PDB entry 1T1X | X-ray diffraction, 2.20 A resolution | chains A and C of the 3 polymer chains in the assembly

Chain A:
Protein: HLA class I histocompatibility antigen, A-2 alpha chain
Organism: Homo sapiens
UniProt: P01892 (1A02_HUMAN); residues 1-275 here correspond to UniProt positions 25-299 (UniProt number = residue number + 24)
Chain sequence (275 residues; row label = number of the first residue in the row):
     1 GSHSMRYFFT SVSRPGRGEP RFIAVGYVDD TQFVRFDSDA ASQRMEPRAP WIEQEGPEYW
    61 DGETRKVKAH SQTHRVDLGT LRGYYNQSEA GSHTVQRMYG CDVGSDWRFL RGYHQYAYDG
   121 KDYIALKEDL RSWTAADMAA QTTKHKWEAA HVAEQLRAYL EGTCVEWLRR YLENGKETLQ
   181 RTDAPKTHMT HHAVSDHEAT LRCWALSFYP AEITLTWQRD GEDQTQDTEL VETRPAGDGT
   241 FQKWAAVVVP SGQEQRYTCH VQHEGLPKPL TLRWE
Disulfide bonds: Cys-101/Cys-164, Cys-203/Cys-259

Chain C:
Protein: Gag peptide
Chain sequence (9 residues; each row starts with the number of its first residue):
     1 SLYLTVATL

Interface between chain A and chain C:
Contacting residue pairs (42):
  Met-5(A) with Ser-1(C)
  Tyr-7(A) with Ser-1(C), hydrogen bond (side chain-backbone); Leu-2(C), hydrophobic
  Phe-9(A) with Leu-2(C), hydrophobic
  Met-45(A) with Leu-2(C), hydrophobic
  Glu-63(A) with Ser-1(C), hydrogen bond; Leu-2(C), hydrogen bond (side chain-backbone)
  Arg-65(A) with Leu-4(C)
  Lys-66(A) with Ser-1(C), hydrogen bond; Leu-2(C), hydrogen bond (side chain-backbone); Tyr-3(C); Leu-4(C)
  Val-67(A) with Leu-2(C), hydrophobic
  His-70(A) with Tyr-3(C); Val-6(C)
  Thr-73(A) with Val-6(C); Ala-7(C); Thr-8(C)
  Asp-77(A) with Thr-8(C); Leu-9(C), hydrogen bond (side chain-backbone)
  Thr-80(A) with Leu-9(C)
  Leu-81(A) with Leu-9(C), hydrophobic
  Tyr-84(A) with Leu-9(C), hydrogen bond (side chain-backbone)
  Arg-97(A) with Val-6(C)
  Tyr-99(A) with Leu-2(C); Tyr-3(C), hydrogen bond (side chain-backbone)
  Tyr-116(A) with Leu-9(C), hydrophobic
  Tyr-123(A) with Leu-9(C), hydrophobic
  Thr-143(A) with Leu-9(C), hydrogen bond (side chain-backbone)
  Lys-146(A) with Thr-8(C); Leu-9(C), hydrogen bond (side chain-backbone)
  Trp-147(A) with Ala-7(C); Thr-8(C), hydrogen bond (side chain-backbone); Leu-9(C), hydrophobic
  Val-152(A) with Ala-7(C), hydrophobic
  Gln-155(A) with Tyr-3(C), hydrogen bond (backbone-side chain)
  Leu-156(A) with Tyr-3(C), hydrogen bond (backbone-side chain)
  Tyr-159(A) with Ser-1(C), hydrogen bond (side chain-backbone); Leu-2(C); Tyr-3(C), hydrophobic
  Trp-167(A) with Ser-1(C)
  Tyr-171(A) with Ser-1(C), hydrogen bond (side chain-backbone)
Interface residues without a listed pair, chain A (29 interface residues in all): Ala-69, Val-76

Overview:
29 residues of chain A face 8 of chain C across their interface; the contacts include 15 hydrogen bonds. Among
the polar pairs are Tyr-7(A)/Ser-1(C), Glu-63(A)/Ser-1(C) and Glu-63(A)/Leu-2(C).
Chain A is HLA class I histocompatibility antigen, A-2 alpha chain (Homo sapiens) and chain C is Gag peptide;
the structure, Structural basis for degenerate recognition of HIV peptide variants by cytotoxic lymphocyte,
variant SL9-4L, was determined by X-ray diffraction (same publication as 1S8D, 1T1W, 1T1Y, 1T1Z, 1T20, 1T21
and 1T22).
